7X2W - chains H and B of the 6 polymer chains in the assembly; structure by electron microscopy, 3.24 A resolution.

[Chain H]
Molecule: 8A10 heavy chain
Source organism: Mus musculus
Sequence (118 residues; numbered 1 to 118; the number before each row is that of its first residue):
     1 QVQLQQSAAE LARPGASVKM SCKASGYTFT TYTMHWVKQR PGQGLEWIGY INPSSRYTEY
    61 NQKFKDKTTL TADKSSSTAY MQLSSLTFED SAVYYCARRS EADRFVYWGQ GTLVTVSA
Unresolved in the structure: 1
Cystine bridges: Cys22-Cys96

[Chain B]
Molecule: VP2
Source organism: Coxsackievirus B1
Reference sequence: A0A2S0RQC2 (A0A2S0RQC2_9ENTO); residues 1-263 here correspond to UniProt positions 70-332 (UniProt number = residue number + 69)
Sequence (263 residues; numbered 1 to 263; the number before each row is that of its first residue):
     1 SPSAEECGYS DRVRSITLGN STITTQECAN VVVGYGVWPE YLKDNEATAE DQPTQPDVAT
    61 CRFYTLESVQ WMKNSAGWWW KLPDALSQMG LFGQNMQYHY LGRTGYTIHV QCNASKFHQG
   121 CLLVVCVPEA EMGCSNLNNT PEFSELSGGD SARMFTDTQV GESNAKKVQT AVWNAGMGVG
   181 VGNLTIFPHQ WINLRTNNSA TLVMPYINSV PMDNMFRHNN LTLMIIPFVP LNYSEGSSPY
   241 VPITVTIAPM CAEYNGLRLA SNQ
Unresolved in the structure: 1-9, 262-263

[Chain H / chain B interface]
Pairs across the interface (10; chain H residue first):
  Tyr50(H) with Glu162(B), hydrogen bond
  Asn52(H) with Gln159(B)
  Ser55(H) with Gln159(B)
  Tyr57(H) with Gln159(B); Gly161(B)
  Glu59(H) with Gly161(B); Glu162(B), hydrogen bond (side chain-backbone); Ser163(B), hydrogen bond (side chain-backbone)
  Arg99(H) with Leu137(B); Glu162(B), salt bridge
Interface residues without a listed pair, chain H (7 interface residues in all): Ala102
Interface residues without a listed pair, chain B (6 interface residues in all): Val160

[In short]
Chain H and chain B form an interface of 7 and 6 residues respectively, with 3 hydrogen bonds and 1 salt
bridge. Polar contacts include Arg99(H)-Glu162(B), Tyr50(H)-Glu162(B) and Glu59(H)-Glu162(B).
Chain H is 8A10 heavy chain (Mus musculus) and chain B is VP2 (Coxsackievirus B1); the structure, Cryo-EM
structure of Coxsackievirus B1 pre-A particle in complex with nAb 8A10 (CVB1-pre-A:8A10), was determined by
electron microscopy together with 7X2G, 7X2I, 7X2O, 7X2T, 7X35, 7X37 and 7 further entries from the same
study.
